PDB entry 8X0Y | X-ray diffraction, 1.94 A resolution | chains B and F of the 3 polymer chains in the assembly

Chain B:
Protein: Spike protein S1
Source organism: Severe acute respiratory syndrome coronavirus 2
UniProtKB: P0DTC2 (SPIKE_SARS2); residues 333-528 here = UniProt positions 333-528
Chain sequence (196 residues; each row starts with the number of its first residue):
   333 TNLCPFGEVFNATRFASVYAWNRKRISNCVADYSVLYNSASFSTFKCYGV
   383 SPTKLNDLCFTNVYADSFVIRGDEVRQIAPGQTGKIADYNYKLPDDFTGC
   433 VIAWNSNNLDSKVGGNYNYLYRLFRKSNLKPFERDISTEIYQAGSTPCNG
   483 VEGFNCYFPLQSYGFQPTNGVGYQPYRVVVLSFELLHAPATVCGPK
Not modelled in the structure: 519
UniProt features mapped onto this chain:
  - region: Arg-403 to Asp-405 (Integrin-binding motif), Asn-448 to Phe-456 (Immunodominant HLA epitope recognized by the CD8+)
  - glycosylation: Asn-343 (N-linked (GlcNAc...) (complex) asparagine)
  - natural variant: Gly-339 (G339D: In strain: Omicron/BA.1, Omicron/BA.2 and 4 more; G339H: In strain: Omicron/BA.2.75, Omicron/XBB.1.5 and 1 more), Arg-346 (R346K: In strain: Mu/B.1.621; R346T: In strain: Omicron/BQ.1.1, Omicron/XBB.1.5 and 1 more), Leu-368 (L368I: In strain: Omicron/XBB.1.5, Omicron/EG.5.1), Ser-371 (S371F: In strain: Omicron/BA.2, Omicron/BA.2.12.1 and 6 more; S371L: In strain: Omicron/BA.1), Ser-373 (S373P: In strain: Omicron/BA.1, Omicron/BA.2 and 7 more), Ser-375 (S375F: In strain: Omicron/BA.1, Omicron/BA.2 and 7 more), Thr-376 (T376A: In strain: Omicron/BA.2, Omicron/BA.2.12.1 and 5 more), Asp-405 (D405N: In strain: Omicron/BA.2, Omicron/BA.2.12.1 and 6 more), Arg-408 (R408S: In strain: Omicron/BA.2, Omicron/BA.2.12.1 and 6 more), Lys-417 (K417N: In strain: Beta/B.1.351, Omicron/BA.1 and 8 more; K417T: In strain: Gamma/P.1), Asn-440 (N440K: In strain: Omicron/BA.1, Omicron/BA.2 and 7 more), Lys-444 (K444T: In strain: Omicron/BQ.1.1), 16 further natural variant entries in UniProt
  - mutagenesis: Asn-343 (N343Q: Reduced viral infectivity), Leu-452 (L452R: Increased resistance to neutralizing antibodies. Decreases HLA binding to NF9 epitope. Increased binding affinity to human ACE2), Tyr-453 (Y453F: Decreased HLA binding to NF9 epitope. Increased binding affinity to human ACE2), Ala-475 (A475V: Increased resistance to neutralizing antibodies), Val-483 (V483A: Increased resistance to neutralizing antibodies), Glu-484 (E484D: Increased replication in human TMEM106B overexpressing cells), Phe-490 (F490L: Increased resistance to neutralizing antibodies and human covalescent sera neutralization), Gln-493 (Q493N: Reduced host ACE2-binding affinity in vitro; Q493Y: Reduced host ACE2-binding affinity in vitro), Asn-501 (N501T: Reduced host ACE2-binding affinity in vitro; N501Y: Increased binding affinity to human ACE2), His-519 (H519P: Increased resistance to human covalescent sera neutralization)
Disulfide bonds: Cys-336/Cys-361, Cys-379/Cys-432, Cys-391/Cys-525, Cys-480/Cys-488
Covalently attached groups: N-acetylglucosamine (NAG) linked to Asn-343

Chain F:
Protein: Light chain of JM-1A Fab
Source organism: Homo sapiens
Notes: antibody fragment or engineered binder
Chain sequence (212 residues; each row starts with the number of its first residue):
     1 DIQLTQSPSSLSVSVGDRVTITCRASQAISNSLAWYQQKPGKAPKLLLYA
    51 ASTLESGVPSRFSGSGSGTDFTLTISSLQPEDFATYYCQHYYSTPFFGGG
   101 TKVEIKRTVAAPSVFIFPPSDEQLKSGTASVVCLLNNFYPREAKVQWKVD
   151 NALQSGNSQESVTEQDSKDSTYSLSSTLTLSKADYEKHKVYACEVTHQGL
   201 SSPVTKSFNRGE
Disulfide bonds: Cys-23/Cys-88, Cys-133/Cys-193

Chain B / chain F interface:
Residue-residue contacts (30; chain B residue first):
  Arg-403(B) / Ser-56(F)
  Asp-405(B) / Gly-57(F)
  Glu-406(B) / Ser-56(F)  hydrogen bond
  Thr-415(B) / Ser-52(F)
  Thr-415(B) / Thr-53(F)
  Thr-415(B) / Leu-54(F)  hydrogen bond (backbone-backbone)
  Gly-416(B) / Thr-53(F)
  Gly-416(B) / Leu-54(F)
  Lys-417(B) / Tyr-49(F)
  Lys-417(B) / Thr-53(F)
  Lys-417(B) / Leu-54(F)  hydrogen bond (backbone-backbone)
  Lys-417(B) / Glu-55(F)  salt bridge
  Lys-417(B) / Ser-56(F)
  Asp-420(B) / Thr-53(F)  hydrogen bond
  Tyr-421(B) / Tyr-49(F)
  Tyr-421(B) / Ala-50(F)
  Tyr-421(B) / Thr-53(F)  hydrogen bond
  Leu-455(B) / Tyr-49(F)  hydrogen bond (backbone-side chain)
  Phe-456(B) / Tyr-49(F)  hydrophobic
  Phe-456(B) / Tyr-91(F)
  Ala-475(B) / Ser-32(F)  hydrogen bond (backbone-side chain)
  Ala-475(B) / Tyr-91(F)
  Ala-475(B) / Tyr-92(F)
  Gly-476(B) / Tyr-92(F)
  Ser-477(B) / Tyr-92(F)
  Phe-486(B) / Ser-93(F)
  Phe-486(B) / Pro-95(F)
  Asn-487(B) / Tyr-91(F)  hydrogen bond (side chain-backbone)
  Asn-487(B) / Tyr-92(F)
  Asn-487(B) / Ser-93(F)  hydrogen bond (side chain-backbone)
Other interface residues (no listed pair), chain B (18 interface residues in all): Arg-408, Tyr-473, Tyr-489
Other interface residues (no listed pair), chain F (14 interface residues in all): Asn-31

In short:
18 residues of chain B and 14 residues of chain F are in contact, with 9 hydrogen bonds and 1 salt bridge.
Polar pairs include Lys-417(B)/Glu-55(F), Glu-406(B)/Ser-56(F) and Asp-420(B)/Thr-53(F). N-acetylglucosamine
is covalently linked to Asn-343(B). Curated annotation (UniProt) lists 10 mutagenesis sites on chain B.
Here chain B is Spike protein S1 (Severe acute respiratory syndrome coronavirus 2) and chain F is Light chain
of JM-1A Fab (Homo sapiens). Entry 8X0Y (Crystal structure of JM-1A in complex with SARS-CoV-2 RBD) was
determined by X-ray diffraction (same publication as 8X0X, 8YRO, 8YRP and 8YZ5).
